Entry 3CVN (X-ray diffraction, 2.00 A resolution); this record covers chains A and B.

== Chain A ==
Protein: Peroxisome targeting signal 1 receptor
Source organism: Trypanosoma brucei
Notes: fragment: Binding domain
UniProt: Q57W55 (Q57W55_9TRYP); numbering as in UniProt (aligned over 332-655)
Sequence (327 residues; each row starts with the number of its first residue):
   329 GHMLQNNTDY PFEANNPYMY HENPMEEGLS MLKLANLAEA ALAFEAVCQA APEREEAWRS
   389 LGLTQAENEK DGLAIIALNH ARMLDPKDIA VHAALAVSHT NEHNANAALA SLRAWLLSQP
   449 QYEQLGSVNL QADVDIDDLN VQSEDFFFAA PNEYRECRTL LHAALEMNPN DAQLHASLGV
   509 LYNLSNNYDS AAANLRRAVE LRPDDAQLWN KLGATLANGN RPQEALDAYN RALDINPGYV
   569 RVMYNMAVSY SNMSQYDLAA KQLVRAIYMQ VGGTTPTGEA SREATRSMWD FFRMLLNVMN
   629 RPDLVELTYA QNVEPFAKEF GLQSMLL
Not modelled in the structure: 329-335, 459-473, 601-605
Sequence notes: expression tag (329-331); engineered mutation A378 (Lys in Q57W55), A379 (Glu in Q57W55)

== Chain B ==
Protein: T. brucei GAPDH PTS1 peptide Ac-DRDAAKL
UniProt: P22512 (G3PG_TRYBB); residues 1-7 here correspond to UniProt positions 353-359 (UniProt number = residue number + 352)
Sequence (7 residues; row label = number of the first residue in the row):
     1 RDRAAKL
Not modelled in the structure: 1-2

== Chain A / chain B interface ==
Contacting residue pairs (23; chain A residue first):
  E397(A) - K6(B)
  V425(A) - L7(B)
  T428(A) - L7(B)
  N429(A) - K6(B)
  N429(A) - L7(B)  hydrogen bond (side chain-backbone)
  N511(A) - L7(B)
  N538(A) - K6(B)  hydrogen bond (side chain-backbone)
  N538(A) - L7(B)  hydrogen bond (side chain-backbone)
  K539(A) - L7(B)
  A542(A) - A5(B)  hydrophobic
  A542(A) - K6(B)
  T543(A) - L7(B)
  A545(A) - A5(B)  hydrophobic
  N546(A) - A4(B)
  N546(A) - A5(B)  hydrogen bond (side chain-backbone)
  Y557(A) - A5(B)
  R569(A) - K6(B)
  R569(A) - L7(B)  hydrogen bond (side chain-backbone)
  Y572(A) - R3(B)  hydrogen bond
  N573(A) - A5(B)
  N573(A) - K6(B)  hydrogen bond (side chain-backbone)
  V576(A) - R3(B)
  F619(A) - R3(B)
Other interface residues (no listed pair), chain A (23 interface residues in all): D399, V508, Y567, N580, S615, M616

== Overview ==
23 residues of chain A and 5 residues of chain B are in contact; the contacts include 7 hydrogen bonds. Polar
contacts include N429(A)-L7(B), N538(A)-K6(B) and N538(A)-L7(B).
Chain A is Peroxisome targeting signal 1 receptor (Trypanosoma brucei) and chain B is T. brucei GAPDH PTS1
peptide Ac-DRDAAKL; the structure, Structure of Peroxisomal Targeting Signal 1 (PTS1) binding domain of
Trypanosoma brucei Peroxin 5 (TbPEX5)complexed to ..., was determined by X-ray diffraction (same publication
as 3CV0, 3CVL, 3CVP and 3CVQ).
